9HFL - chains D and P of the 7 polymer chains in the assembly; structure by electron microscopy, 2.62 A resolution.

== Chain D ==
Molecule: Nuclear cap-binding protein subunit 2
From: Homo sapiens
UniProt: P52298 (NCBP2_HUMAN); residue numbers follow UniProt; this construct covers 1-156
Sequence (156 residues; row label = number of the first residue in the row):
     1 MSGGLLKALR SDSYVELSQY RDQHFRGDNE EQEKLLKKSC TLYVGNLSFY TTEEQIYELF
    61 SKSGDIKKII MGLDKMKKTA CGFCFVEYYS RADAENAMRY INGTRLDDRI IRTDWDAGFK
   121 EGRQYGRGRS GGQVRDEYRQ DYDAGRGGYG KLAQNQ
Unresolved in the structure: 1-3, 156
Curated features (UniProtKB/Swiss-Prot):
  - binding site (mRNA): Tyr20, Tyr43, Arg112 to Asp116, Arg123 to Arg127, Gln133, Val134
  - modified residue: Ser2 (N-acetylserine), Ser13 (Phosphoserine), Ser18 (Phosphoserine), Arg146 (Omega-N-methylarginine)
  - mutagenesis: Tyr20 (Y20A: Abolishes mRNA cap-binding; Y20F: Strongly impairs mRNA cap-binding), Phe25 (F25A: Does not affect mRNA cap-binding), Tyr43 (Y43A: Abolishes mRNA cap-binding; Y43F: Does not affect mRNA cap-binding), Asn46 (N46A: Does not affect mRNA cap-binding), Phe83 (F83A: Abolishes mRNA cap-binding), Phe85 (F85A: Impairs mRNA cap-binding), Arg112 (R112A/T: Does not affect mRNA cap-binding), Asp114 (D114A: Does not affect mRNA cap-binding), Asp116 (D116A: Abolishes mRNA cap-binding), Phe119 (F119A: Does not affect mRNA cap-binding), Tyr138 (Y138A: Does not affect mRNA cap-binding)
Residues lining bound ligands: 7-methyl-gpppa (GTA; p1-7-methylguanosine-P3-adenosine-5',5'-triphosphate): Tyr20, Asp22, Tyr43, Phe83, Phe85, Arg112, Asp114, Trp115, Asp116, Arg123, Tyr125, Gly126, Arg127, Gly128, Gly132, Gln133, Val134, Tyr138
Reported in the primary citation:
  - binding site for 7-methyl-gpppa: Tyr43, Arg112
  - binding site for the 14-nt RNA strand: Tyr138

== Chain P ==
Molecule: Phosphorylated adapter RNA export protein
From: Homo sapiens
UniProt: Q9H814 (PHAX_HUMAN); residue numbers follow UniProt; this construct covers 1-394
Sequence (394 residues; each row starts with the number of its first residue):
     1 MALEVGDMED GQLSDSDSDM TVAPSDRPLQ LPKVLGGDSA MRAFQNTATA CAPVSHYRAV
    61 ESVDSSEESF SDSDDDSCLW KRKRQKCFNP PPKPEPFQFG QSSQKPPVAG GKKINNIWGA
   121 VLQEQNQDAV ATELGILGME GTIDRSRQSE TYNYLLAKKL RKESQEHTKD LDKELDEYMH
   181 GGKKMGSKEE ENGQGHLKRK RPVKDRLGNR PEMNYKGRYE ITAEDSQEKV ADEISFRLQE
   241 PKKDLIARVV RIIGNKKAIE LLMETAEVEQ NGGLFIMNGS RRRTPGGVFL NLLKNTPSIS
   301 EEQIKDIFYI ENQKEYENKK AARKRRTQVL GKKMKQAIKS LNFQEDDDTS RETFASDTNE
   361 ALASLDESQE GHAEAKLEAE EAIEVDHSHD LDIF
Unresolved in the structure: 1-111, 163-394
Curated features (UniProtKB/Swiss-Prot):
  - region: Gly279 to Gly287 (Necessary for poly U RNA-binding and snRNA export)
  - motif: Lys81 to Arg84 (Nuclear localization signal), Val130 to Met139 (Nuclear export signal), Lys198 to Arg201 (Nuclear localization signal)
  - modified residue: Ala2 (N-acetylalanine), Ser14 (Phosphoserine), Ser16 (Phosphoserine), Ser65 (Phosphoserine), Ser66 (Phosphoserine), Ser69 (Phosphoserine), Ser73 (Phosphoserine), Ser226 (Phosphoserine), Thr296 (Phosphothreonine), Ser356 (Phosphoserine), Ser368 (Phosphoserine)
Residues lining bound ligands: 7-methyl-gpppa (GTA; p1-7-methylguanosine-P3-adenosine-5',5'-triphosphate): Asp144, Ser146, Arg147, Glu150, Tyr152, Tyr154, Lys158
Reported in the primary citation:
  - mutagenesis - W118E: abolished binding to CBC
  - binding site for 7-methyl-gpppa: Arg147, Tyr152, Tyr154
  - mutagenesis - R147E/Y152E/Y154E, Y154A: unchanged binding to CBC
  - mutagenesis - R147E/Y152E/Y154E: abolished binding to the complex
  - mutagenesis - Y154A: abolished binding to CRM1-RanGTP
  - contacts within the chain: Glu133-Arg145
  - conformationally variable residues (order/disorder transition): Glu140 to Lys162
  - post-translational modification sites: Ser65, Ser69 (proposed by the authors, not directly observed)
  - mutagenesis - E9R: decreased binding to ARS2

== Chain D / chain P interface ==
Contacting residue pairs (22; chain D residue first):
  Tyr20(D) - Arg147(P)
  Tyr43(D) - Glu150(P)  hydrogen bond
  Gly45(D) - Glu150(P)
  Asn46(D) - Ser149(P)
  Asn46(D) - Glu150(P)  hydrogen bond (backbone-side chain)
  Arg105(D) - Gln125(P)
  Ile110(D) - Ser149(P)  hydrogen bond (backbone-side chain)
  Arg112(D) - Arg147(P)
  Arg112(D) - Ser149(P)
  Arg112(D) - Glu150(P)  salt bridge
  Arg129(D) - Arg161(P)
  Val134(D) - Tyr152(P)
  Arg135(D) - Ser149(P)
  Arg135(D) - Glu150(P)  salt bridge
  Arg135(D) - Tyr152(P)
  Glu137(D) - Arg161(P)  salt bridge
  Tyr138(D) - Tyr152(P)  hydrophobic
  Tyr138(D) - Asn153(P)
  Tyr138(D) - Ala157(P)  hydrophobic
  Tyr138(D) - Arg161(P)  hydrogen bond
  Gln140(D) - Leu156(P)
  Leu152(D) - Leu160(P)  hydrophobic
Other interface residues (no listed pair), chain D (18 interface residues in all): Gln19, Ile111, Gln133, Arg139
Other interface residues (no listed pair), chain P (12 interface residues in all): Ser146, Gln148
From the paper, about this interface:
  - pairs named by the authors: Tyr43(D)-Glu150(P) (hydrogen bond), Arg112(D)-Glu150(P) (hydrogen bond)

== Overview ==
Chain D and chain P form an interface of 18 and 12 residues respectively, with 4 hydrogen bonds and 3 salt
bridges. Polar contacts include Arg112(D)-Glu150(P), Arg135(D)-Glu150(P) and Glu137(D)-Arg161(P). The paper
describes hydrogen bonds between Tyr43(D) and Glu150(P) and Arg112(D) and Glu150(P). The paper reports a
binding site for 7-methyl-gpppa at Tyr43(D), Arg112(D) and Arg147(P) among others; W118E of chain P abolishes
binding to CBC; 4 substitutions were tested in all.
Here chain D is Nuclear cap-binding protein subunit 2 and chain P is Phosphorylated adapter RNA export
protein, both from Homo sapiens. Entry 9HFL (Cryo-EM structure of the human snRNA export complex comprising
CBC-PHAX-CRM1-RanGTP and capped-RNA) was determined by electron microscopy.
